Entry 1B7Y (X-ray diffraction, 2.50 A resolution); this record covers chains A and B.

# Chain A
Protein: Protein (PHENYLALANYL-tRNA synthetase)
Source organism: Thermus thermophilus
Notes: EC 6.1.1.20
Reference sequence: P27001 (SYFA_THETH); numbering as in UniProt (aligned over 1-350)
Chain sequence (350 residues; row label = number of the first residue in the row):
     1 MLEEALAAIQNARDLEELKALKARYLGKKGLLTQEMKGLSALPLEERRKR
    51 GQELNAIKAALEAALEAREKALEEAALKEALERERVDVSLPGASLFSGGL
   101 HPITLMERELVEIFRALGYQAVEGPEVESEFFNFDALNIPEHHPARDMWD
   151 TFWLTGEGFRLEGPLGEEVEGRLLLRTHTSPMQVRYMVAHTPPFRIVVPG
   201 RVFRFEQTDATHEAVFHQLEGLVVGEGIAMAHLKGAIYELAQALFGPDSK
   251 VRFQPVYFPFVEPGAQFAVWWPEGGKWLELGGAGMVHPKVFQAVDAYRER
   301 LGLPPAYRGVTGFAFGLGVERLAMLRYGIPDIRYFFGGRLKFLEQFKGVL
Not modelled in the structure: 1-85
Bound ions: Mg2+: Glu-262 (shared with Asp-452(B), Glu-461(B) of chain B)
Residues lining bound ligands: PHENYLALANINYL-ADENYLATE (FYA; adenosine-5'-[phenylalaninol-phosphate]): Trp-149, His-178, Ser-180, Gln-183, Arg-204, Glu-206, Thr-211, His-212, Glu-213, Phe-216, Gln-218, Glu-220, Phe-258, Phe-260, Val-261, Leu-280, Gly-281, Gly-282, Ala-283, Gly-284, Ala-314, Phe-315, Gly-316, Leu-317, Gly-318, Arg-321, Ile-332

# Chain B
Protein: Protein (PHENYLALANYL-tRNA synthetase)
Source organism: Thermus thermophilus
Notes: EC 6.1.1.20
Reference sequence: P27002 (SYFB_THETH); residues 1-785 here = UniProt positions 1-785
Chain sequence (785 residues; numbered 1 to 785; the number before each row is that of its first residue):
     1 MRVPFSWLKAYVPELESPEVLEERLAGLGFETDRIERVFPIPRGVVFARV
    51 LEAHPIPGTRLKRLVLDAGRTVEVVSGAENARKGIGVALALPGTELPGLG
   101 QKVGERVIQGVRSFGMALSPRELGVGEYGGGLLEFPEDALPPGTPLSEAW
   151 PEEVVLDLEVTPNRPDALGLLGLARDLHALGYALVEPEAALKAEALPLPF
   201 ALKVEDPEGAPHFTLGYAFGLRVAPSPLWMQRALFAAGMRPINNVVDVTN
   251 YVMLERAQPMHAFDLRFVGEGIAVRRAREGERLKTLDGVERTLHPEDLVI
   301 AGWRGEESFPLGLAGVMGGAESEVREDTEAIALEVACFDPVSIRKTARRH
   351 GLRTEASHRFERGVDPLGQVPAQRRALSLLQALAGARVAEALLEAGSPKP
   401 PEAIPFRPEYANRLLGTSYPEAEQIAILKRLGCRVEGEGPTYRVTPPSHR
   451 LDLRLEEDLVEEVARIQGYETIPLALPAFFPAPDNRGVEAPYRKEQRLRE
   501 VLSGLGFQEVYTYSFMDPEDARRFRLDPPRLLLLNPLAPEKAALRTHLFP
   551 GLVRVLKENLDLDRPERALLFEVGRVFREREETHLAGLLFGEGVGLPWAK
   601 ERLSGYFLLKGYLEALFARLGLAFRVEAQAFPFLHPGVSGRVLVEGEEVG
   651 FLGALHPEIAQELELPPVHLFELRLPLPDKPLAFQDPSRHPAAFRDLAVV
   701 VPAPTPYGEVEALVREAAGPYLESLALFDLYQGPPLPEGHKSLAFHLRFR
   751 HPKRTLRDEEVEEAVSRVAEALRARGFGLRGLDTP
Not modelled in the structure: 776-785
Bound ions: Mg2+: Asp-452, Glu-461 (shared with Glu-262(A) of chain A)
UniProt features mapped onto this chain:
  - binding site (Mg(2+)): Asp-452, Asp-458, Glu-461, Glu-462

# How chain A and chain B interact
Pairs across the interface - 182 pairs, chain A then chain B:
  Leu-90(A) / Trp-598(B)  hydrophobic
  Pro-91(A) / Pro-597(B)  hydrophobic
  Pro-91(A) / Trp-598(B)  hydrogen bond (backbone-side chain)
  Gly-92(A) / Pro-597(B)
  Ala-93(A) / Gly-595(B)
  Ser-94(A) / Arg-567(B)  hydrogen bond (backbone-side chain)
  Ser-94(A) / Gly-593(B)
  Ser-94(A) / Val-594(B)
  Ser-94(A) / Gly-595(B)  hydrogen bond (backbone-backbone)
  Ser-94(A) / Arg-602(B)  hydrogen bond
  Leu-95(A) / Arg-567(B)
  Phe-96(A) / Gly-506(B)
  Phe-96(A) / Arg-567(B)
  Phe-96(A) / Leu-569(B)  hydrophobic
  Phe-96(A) / Leu-589(B)  hydrophobic
  Phe-96(A) / Val-594(B)  hydrophobic
  Phe-96(A) / Tyr-612(B)  hydrogen bond (backbone-side chain)
  Ser-97(A) / Gly-506(B)
  Gly-98(A) / Ser-503(B)  hydrogen bond (backbone-backbone)
  Gly-98(A) / Gly-506(B)
  Gly-98(A) / Phe-507(B)
  Gly-98(A) / Gln-508(B)
  Gly-99(A) / Ser-503(B)
  Gly-99(A) / Phe-507(B)  hydrogen bond (backbone-backbone)
  Gly-99(A) / Gln-508(B)  hydrogen bond (backbone-side chain)
  Gly-99(A) / Glu-509(B)  hydrogen bond (backbone-backbone)
  Leu-100(A) / Ser-503(B)
  Leu-100(A) / Gln-508(B)
  Leu-100(A) / Glu-509(B)
  His-101(A) / Glu-509(B)  hydrogen bond (backbone-side chain)
  His-101(A) / Tyr-511(B)
  Ile-103(A) / Tyr-511(B)  hydrophobic
  Thr-104(A) / Glu-509(B)  hydrogen bond
  Thr-104(A) / Tyr-511(B)  hydrogen bond
  Glu-107(A) / Tyr-492(B)  hydrogen bond
  Arg-108(A) / Glu-500(B)  salt bridge
  Val-111(A) / Tyr-492(B)
  Arg-115(A) / Glu-489(B)  salt bridge
  Arg-115(A) / Tyr-492(B)
  Arg-115(A) / Arg-493(B)
  Gln-120(A) / Asn-485(B)
  Gln-120(A) / Arg-486(B)
  Gln-120(A) / Val-488(B)
  Gln-120(A) / Glu-489(B)
  Ala-121(A) / Glu-489(B)  hydrogen bond (backbone-side chain)
  Ala-121(A) / Tyr-492(B)  hydrophobic
  Val-122(A) / Val-488(B)  hydrophobic
  Glu-123(A) / Tyr-492(B)
  Glu-123(A) / Glu-495(B)
  Glu-123(A) / Arg-575(B)  salt bridge
  Gly-124(A) / Arg-575(B)  hydrogen bond (backbone-side chain)
  Pro-125(A) / Glu-581(B)
  Glu-126(A) / Ser-514(B)  hydrogen bond
  Glu-126(A) / Arg-575(B)
  Glu-126(A) / Phe-577(B)
  Glu-126(A) / Glu-581(B)  hydrogen bond (backbone-side chain)
  Val-127(A) / Leu-544(B)  hydrophobic
  Val-127(A) / Phe-577(B)  hydrophobic
  Val-127(A) / Glu-581(B)  hydrogen bond (backbone-side chain)
  His-142(A) / Val-341(B)
  His-142(A) / Arg-344(B)  hydrogen bond (backbone-side chain)
  Pro-144(A) / Pro-162(B)  hydrophobic
  Pro-144(A) / Arg-362(B)
  Asp-147(A) / Arg-348(B)  salt bridge
  Met-148(A) / Pro-162(B)  hydrophobic
  Thr-151(A) / Asn-535(B)  hydrogen bond (backbone-side chain)
  Phe-152(A) / Leu-533(B)  hydrophobic
  Phe-152(A) / Asn-535(B)
  Phe-152(A) / Leu-537(B)  hydrophobic
  Trp-153(A) / Leu-533(B)
  Trp-153(A) / Leu-534(B)  hydrogen bond (backbone-backbone)
  Trp-153(A) / Asn-535(B)  hydrogen bond (backbone-side chain)
  Leu-154(A) / Leu-532(B)
  Leu-154(A) / Leu-534(B)
  Thr-155(A) / Arg-530(B)
  Thr-155(A) / Leu-531(B)
  Thr-155(A) / Leu-532(B)  hydrogen bond (backbone-backbone)
  Thr-155(A) / Leu-534(B)
  Gly-156(A) / Arg-530(B)
  Glu-157(A) / Arg-530(B)
  Gly-158(A) / Arg-530(B)
  Gly-158(A) / Glu-579(B)
  Phe-159(A) / Arg-530(B)
  Phe-159(A) / Leu-531(B)  hydrophobic
  Phe-159(A) / Arg-578(B)
  Phe-159(A) / Glu-579(B)
  Phe-159(A) / Arg-580(B)
  Phe-159(A) / Glu-581(B)
  Arg-160(A) / Glu-579(B)  salt bridge
  Arg-160(A) / Arg-580(B)
  Glu-162(A) / Arg-580(B)  salt bridge
  Glu-168(A) / Arg-580(B)  salt bridge
  Tyr-186(A) / Asn-485(B)  hydrogen bond
  Tyr-186(A) / Val-488(B)
  His-190(A) / Asp-484(B)
  His-190(A) / Asn-485(B)
  His-190(A) / Val-488(B)
  Thr-191(A) / Ala-482(B)
  Thr-191(A) / Asp-484(B)  hydrogen bond (backbone-side chain)
  Thr-191(A) / Asn-485(B)  hydrogen bond (backbone-side chain)
  Pro-192(A) / Ala-482(B)
  Pro-193(A) / Phe-479(B)  hydrophobic
  Pro-193(A) / Phe-480(B)
  Pro-193(A) / Pro-481(B)
  Pro-193(A) / Ala-482(B)  hydrogen bond (backbone-backbone)
  Pro-193(A) / Asn-485(B)  hydrogen bond (backbone-side chain)
  Phe-194(A) / Phe-479(B)
  Phe-194(A) / Asn-485(B)
  Arg-195(A) / Pro-477(B)
  Arg-195(A) / Phe-479(B)
  Pro-199(A) / Tyr-492(B)  hydrophobic
  Arg-201(A) / Thr-512(B)  hydrogen bond (side chain-backbone)
  Arg-201(A) / Ser-514(B)  hydrogen bond
  Arg-201(A) / Arg-545(B)
  Phe-205(A) / Asn-535(B)
  Phe-205(A) / Pro-536(B)
  Phe-205(A) / Leu-537(B)  hydrophobic
  Glu-213(A) / Tyr-513(B)  hydrogen bond
  Ala-214(A) / Leu-537(B)  hydrophobic
  Val-215(A) / Tyr-513(B)  hydrophobic
  His-217(A) / Tyr-511(B)
  Ala-229(A) / Arg-413(B)
  Ala-229(A) / Leu-414(B)
  Ala-229(A) / Leu-415(B)
  Ala-229(A) / Gly-416(B)
  Met-230(A) / Leu-414(B)  hydrogen bond (backbone-backbone)
  Met-230(A) / Leu-415(B)  hydrogen bond (backbone-backbone)
  Ala-231(A) / Leu-415(B)  hydrogen bond (backbone-backbone)
  Ala-231(A) / Ile-472(B)  hydrophobic
  Ala-231(A) / Pro-473(B)
  Ala-231(A) / Leu-474(B)
  Ala-231(A) / Ala-475(B)  hydrogen bond (backbone-backbone)
  His-232(A) / Ala-475(B)
  His-232(A) / Leu-476(B)
  His-232(A) / Pro-477(B)
  Lys-234(A) / Tyr-469(B)  hydrogen bond (side chain-backbone)
  Lys-234(A) / Glu-470(B)  hydrogen bond (side chain-backbone)
  Lys-234(A) / Ile-472(B)  hydrogen bond (side chain-backbone)
  Lys-234(A) / Pro-473(B)
  Lys-234(A) / Leu-474(B)
  Gly-235(A) / Leu-474(B)
  Gly-235(A) / Ala-475(B)
  Gly-235(A) / Leu-476(B)
  Tyr-238(A) / Leu-474(B)  hydrophobic
  Phe-253(A) / Tyr-469(B)
  Gln-254(A) / Ala-26(B)  hydrogen bond (side chain-backbone)
  Gln-254(A) / Tyr-469(B)
  Pro-255(A) / Ala-26(B)
  Pro-255(A) / Gly-27(B)
  Pro-255(A) / Gly-29(B)
  Pro-255(A) / Tyr-469(B)  hydrophobic
  Tyr-257(A) / Thr-161(B)
  Tyr-257(A) / Asn-163(B)
  Glu-262(A) / Glu-457(B)
  Glu-262(A) / Asp-458(B)
  Glu-262(A) / Glu-461(B)
  Pro-263(A) / Glu-461(B)
  Pro-263(A) / Tyr-469(B)
  Gly-264(A) / Glu-461(B)  hydrogen bond (backbone-side chain)
  Gly-264(A) / Tyr-469(B)  hydrogen bond (backbone-side chain)
  Ala-265(A) / Tyr-469(B)  hydrophobic
  Gln-266(A) / Glu-31(B)  hydrogen bond
  Glu-279(A) / Glu-31(B)
  Met-285(A) / Leu-414(B)
  His-287(A) / Leu-455(B)
  Pro-288(A) / Glu-457(B)
  Thr-311(A) / Leu-414(B)
  Phe-336(A) / Tyr-511(B)
  Phe-336(A) / Thr-512(B)
  Phe-336(A) / Tyr-513(B)  hydrophobic
  Gly-338(A) / Val-555(B)
  Gly-338(A) / Asn-559(B)  hydrogen bond (backbone-side chain)
  Arg-339(A) / Asn-559(B)
  Arg-339(A) / Leu-562(B)
  Arg-339(A) / Asp-563(B)  salt bridge
  Leu-340(A) / Asn-559(B)  hydrogen bond (backbone-side chain)
  Lys-341(A) / Asp-563(B)  salt bridge
  Lys-341(A) / Pro-565(B)
  Leu-343(A) / Gln-508(B)
  Leu-343(A) / Glu-509(B)
  Leu-343(A) / Val-510(B)  hydrophobic
  Lys-347(A) / Gln-508(B)
Other interface residues (no listed pair), chain A (96 interface residues in all): Tyr-119, His-143, Leu-161, Leu-175, Phe-203, Val-223, Ile-228, Ala-236, Glu-239, Val-256, Phe-335, Glu-344
Other interface residues (no listed pair), chain B (98 interface residues in all): Leu-28, Lys-345, Glu-361, Val-460, Arg-465, Thr-471, Ala-478, Gly-487, Gln-496, Arg-499, Leu-505, Phe-515, Glu-558, Ala-568, Leu-570, Phe-571, Leu-596

# Overview
96 residues of chain A and 98 residues of chain B are in contact, with 44 hydrogen bonds and 9 salt bridges.
Polar pairs include Arg-108(A)/Glu-500(B), Arg-115(A)/Glu-489(B) and Glu-123(A)/Arg-575(B). Ligands of chain
A: PHENYLALANINYL-ADENYLATE. UniProt lists 4 Mg2+-binding residues on chain B.
Chain A is Protein (PHENYLALANYL-tRNA synthetase) and chain B is Protein (PHENYLALANYL-tRNA synthetase), both
from Thermus thermophilus; the structure, Phenylalanyl tRNA synthetase complexed with
phenylalaninyl-adenylate, was determined by X-ray diffraction (same publication as 1B70).
